Entry 2C50 (X-ray diffraction, 2.65 A resolution); this record covers chains A and C of the 5 polymer chains in the assembly.

== Chain A (and C) ==
Protein: Coat protein
Organism: Enterobacterio phage MS2
Notes: chain C of this document is another copy of the same molecule, construct and numbering; everything in this record applies to it too
UniProtKB: P03612 (COAT_BPMS2); residues 1-129 here = UniProt positions 1-129
Chain sequence (129 residues; each row starts with the number of its first residue):
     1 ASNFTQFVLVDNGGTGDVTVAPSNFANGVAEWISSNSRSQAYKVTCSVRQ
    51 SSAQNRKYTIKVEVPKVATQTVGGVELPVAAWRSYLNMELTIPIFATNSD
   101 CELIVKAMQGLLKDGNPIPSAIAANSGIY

== Chain A / chain C interface ==
Pairs across the interface (18; chain A residue first):
  S2(A) - A1(C)  hydrogen bond (side chain-backbone)
  F4(A) - A1(C)  hydrogen bond (backbone-backbone)
  T5(A) - A1(C)
  A26(A) - F25(C)  hydrophobic
  A26(A) - G28(C)
  N27(A) - N27(C)
  N27(A) - G28(C)
  S35(A) - N98(C)
  N36(A) - N98(C)
  S37(A) - I94(C)
  S37(A) - F95(C)
  S37(A) - A96(C)
  R38(A) - R56(C)
  R38(A) - I94(C)  hydrogen bond (backbone-backbone)
  R38(A) - A96(C)
  S39(A) - I94(C)  hydrogen bond (backbone-backbone)
  S39(A) - F95(C)
  P78(A) - F95(C)
Also at the interface, not in a pair above, chain A (14 interface residues in all): P22, F25, L77
Also at the interface, not in a pair above, chain C (10 interface residues in all): T97

== Summary ==
Chain A and chain C form an interface of 14 and 10 residues respectively, with 4 hydrogen bonds. Among the
polar pairs are S2(A)-A1(C), F4(A)-A1(C) and R38(A)-I94(C).
Chain A and chain C are both Coat protein (Enterobacterio phage MS2); the structure, MS2-RNA hairpin (A -5)
complex, was determined by X-ray diffraction, deposited together with 2C4Y, 2C4Z, 2C51, 2C4Q and 2BU1.
